Entry 4GOP (X-ray diffraction, 3.10 A resolution); this record covers chains A and C of the 4 polymer chains in the assembly.

[Chain A]
Name: Putative uncharacterized protein
From: Ustilago maydis
UniProt: Q4P6U8 (Q4P6U8_USTMA); numbering as in UniProt (aligned over 1-114)
Amino-acid sequence (114 residues; row label = number of the first residue in the row):
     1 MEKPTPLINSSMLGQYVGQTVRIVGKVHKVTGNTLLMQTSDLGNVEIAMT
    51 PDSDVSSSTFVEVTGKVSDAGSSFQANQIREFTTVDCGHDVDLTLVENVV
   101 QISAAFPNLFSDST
Disordered / not traced: 86-89, 113-114

[Chain C]
Name: Putative uncharacterized protein
From: Ustilago maydis
UniProt: Q4P407 (Q4P407_USTMA); numbering as in UniProt (aligned over 180-623)
Amino-acid sequence (444 residues; each row starts with the number of its first residue):
   180 MPIYPIEGLSPYQNRWTIKARVTSKSDIRHWSNQRGEGKLFSVNLLDDSG
   230 EIKATGFNDAVDRFYPLLQENHVYLISKARVNIAKKQFSNLQNEYEITFE
   280 NSTEIEECTDATDVPEVKYEFVRINELESVEANQQCDVIGILDSYGELSE
   330 IVSKASQRPVQKRELTLVDQGNRSVKLTLWGKTAETFPTNAGVDEKPVLA
   380 FKGVKVGDFGGRSLSMFSSSTMLINPDITESHVLRGWYDNDGAHAQFQPY
   430 TNGGVGGGAMGGGGAGANMAERRTIVQVKDENLGMSEKPDYFNVRATVVY
   480 IKQENLYYTACASEGCNKKVNLDHENNWRCEKCDRSYATPEYRYILSTNV
   530 ADATGQMWLSGFNEDATQLIGMSAGELHKLREESESEFSAALHRAANRMY
   580 MFNCRAKMDTFNDTARVRYTISRAAPVDFAKAGMELVDAIRAYM
Disordered / not traced: 180-181, 432-440
Differences from the reference sequence: conflict Gln-314 (Thr in Q4P407)
Metal / ion sites: Zn2+: Cys-490, Cys-495, Cys-509, Cys-512
From the paper describing this entry:
  - conformationally variable residues (order/disorder transition): Gly-441 to Glu-450
  - contacts within the chain: Phe-388/Gly-443
  - binding site for the 32-nt DNA strand: Leu-219, Phe-267, Phe-388, Tyr-470, Tyr-479, Tyr-487, Asn-496, Lys-497, Lys-498, Ile-524, Phe-541, Phe-590
  - mutagenesis - G443I/G445I (2.5-fold): decreased binding to (dT)32

[Chain A / chain C interface]
Pairs across the interface (12; chain A residue first):
  Asp-92(A) / Ala-609(C)
  Leu-95(A) / Phe-608(C)
  Leu-95(A) / Ala-609(C)
  Leu-95(A) / Gly-612(C)
  Leu-95(A) / Met-613(C)
  Leu-95(A) / Val-616(C)  hydrophobic
  Asn-98(A) / Met-613(C)
  Asn-98(A) / Val-616(C)
  Asn-98(A) / Arg-620(C)  hydrogen bond
  Gln-101(A) / Arg-620(C)
  Ala-105(A) / Met-623(C)  hydrophobic
  Phe-106(A) / Met-623(C)  hydrophobic
Also at the interface, not in a pair above, chain A (7 interface residues in all): Ile-102
Also at the interface, not in a pair above, chain C (8 interface residues in all): Ile-619

[Summary]
Chain A and chain C form an interface of 7 and 8 residues respectively; the contacts include 1 hydrogen bond.
Its one hydrogen-bonded contact is Asn-98(A)/Arg-620(C). The paper reports a binding site for the 32-nt DNA
strand at Leu-219(C), Phe-267(C) and Phe-388(C) among others; G443I/G445I of chain C reduce binding to (dT)32.
Here chain A is Putative uncharacterized protein and chain C is Putative uncharacterized protein, both from
Ustilago maydis. Entry 4GOP (Structure and Conformational Change of a Replication Protein A Heterotrimer Bound
to ssDNA) was determined by X-ray diffraction.
